7KV8 - chains C and c of the 6 polymer chains in the assembly; structure by electron microscopy, 2.50 A resolution.

Chain C:
Protein: Envelope protein E
Organism: Dengue virus 2
UniProtKB: A0A1X9PLJ6 (A0A1X9PLJ6_9FLAV); residues 1-495 here correspond to UniProt positions 281-775 (UniProt number = residue number + 280)
Sequence (495 residues; each row starts with the number of its first residue):
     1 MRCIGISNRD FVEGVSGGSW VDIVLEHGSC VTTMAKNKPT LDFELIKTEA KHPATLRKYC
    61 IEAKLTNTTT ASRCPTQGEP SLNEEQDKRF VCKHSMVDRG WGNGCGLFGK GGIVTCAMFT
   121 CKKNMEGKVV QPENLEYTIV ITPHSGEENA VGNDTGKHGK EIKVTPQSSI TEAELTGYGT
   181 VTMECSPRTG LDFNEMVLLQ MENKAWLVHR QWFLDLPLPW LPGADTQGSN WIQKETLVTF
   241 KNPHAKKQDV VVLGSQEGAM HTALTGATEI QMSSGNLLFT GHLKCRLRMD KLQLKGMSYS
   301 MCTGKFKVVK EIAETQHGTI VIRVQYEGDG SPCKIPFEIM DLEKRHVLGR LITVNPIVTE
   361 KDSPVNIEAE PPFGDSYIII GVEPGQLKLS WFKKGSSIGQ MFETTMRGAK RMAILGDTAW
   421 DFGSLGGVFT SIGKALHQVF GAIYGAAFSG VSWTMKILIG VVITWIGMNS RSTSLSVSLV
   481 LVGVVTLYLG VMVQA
Unresolved in the structure: 471-472
Disulfide bonds: C92-C116, C185-C285, C302-C333
Glycans and other covalent adducts: N-acetylglucosamine (NAG) linked to N67, N153
From the paper describing this entry:
  - post-translational modification sites: N67
  - binding site for the ligand 6OU: R411, F422
  - binding site for the ligand 1Q0: H437, G441, Y444, L489
  - mutagenesis - R411A, W420A, H437A, G441A, Y444A, F448A, L489A: abolished growth
  - mutagenesis - F422A: decreased growth

Chain c:
Protein: Matrix protein M
Organism: Dengue virus 2
UniProtKB: A0A7D0JW86 (A0A7D0JW86_9FLAV); residues 90-164 here correspond to UniProt positions 206-280 (UniProt number = residue number + 116)
Sequence (75 residues; each row starts with the number of its first residue):
    90 SVALVPHVGM GLETRTETWM SSEGAWKHAQ RIETWVLRHP GFTIMAAILA YTIGTTYFQR
   150 VLIFILLTAV APSMT

Interface between chain C and chain c:
Residue-residue contacts (71):
  N8(C) - R104(c)
  E26(C) - R104(c)  salt bridge
  S29(C) - R104(c)
  L191(C) - T103(c)
  M196(C) - L101(c)  hydrophobic
  K204(C) - W108(c)
  W206(C) - W108(c)
  V208(C) - H96(c)
  V208(C) - L101(c)
  H209(C) - H96(c)  hydrogen bond (backbone-side chain)
  H209(C) - M99(c)
  H209(C) - L101(c)
  W212(C) - V94(c)  hydrogen bond (side chain-backbone)
  W212(C) - P95(c)  hydrogen bond (side chain-backbone)
  W212(C) - H96(c)
  W212(C) - M99(c)  hydrophobic
  L216(C) - V91(c)  hydrophobic
  P217(C) - V91(c)
  L218(C) - V91(c)  hydrophobic
  A259(C) - S90(c)
  A259(C) - V91(c)
  A259(C) - A92(c)
  M260(C) - V91(c)  hydrophobic
  H261(C) - W108(c)  hydrogen bond (backbone-side chain)
  H261(C) - M109(c)
  T262(C) - A92(c)
  T262(C) - P95(c)
  T262(C) - M109(c)
  A263(C) - V91(c)
  A263(C) - P95(c)
  A263(C) - H96(c)  hydrogen bond (backbone-backbone)
  L264(C) - W108(c)
  T265(C) - T107(c)
  T265(C) - W108(c)  hydrogen bond (backbone-backbone)
  T265(C) - M109(c)  hydrogen bond (backbone-backbone)
  T265(C) - G113(c)
  G266(C) - H96(c)
  G266(C) - T107(c)
  A267(C) - H96(c)
  A267(C) - T107(c)
  A267(C) - W108(c)  hydrogen bond (backbone-backbone)
  T268(C) - T107(c)
  E269(C) - W108(c)
  F279(C) - T105(c)  hydrogen bond (backbone-side chain)
  T280(C) - T103(c)  hydrogen bond
  T280(C) - T105(c)  hydrogen bond
  G281(C) - T103(c)
  K410(C) - R104(c)
  R411(C) - R104(c)
  I414(C) - T103(c)
  I414(C) - R104(c)
  S449(C) - G98(c)
  G450(C) - V97(c)
  G450(C) - G98(c)  hydrogen bond (backbone-backbone)
  V451(C) - G98(c)
  S452(C) - V97(c)
  W453(C) - A114(c)  hydrogen bond (side chain-backbone)
  W453(C) - W115(c)  hydrophobic
  L458(C) - L151(c)  hydrophobic
  L458(C) - L155(c)  hydrophobic
  V462(C) - L151(c)  hydrophobic
  W465(C) - F147(c)
  V493(C) - E102(c)
  Q494(C) - E102(c)  hydrogen bond (backbone-side chain)
  Q494(C) - T103(c)  hydrogen bond (side chain-backbone)
  Q494(C) - T105(c)  hydrogen bond (side chain-backbone)
  Q494(C) - E106(c)
  Q494(C) - T107(c)  hydrogen bond (side chain-backbone)
  Q494(C) - S110(c)
  A495(C) - V97(c)
  A495(C) - E102(c)  hydrogen bond (backbone-side chain)
Other interface residues (no listed pair), chain C (44 interface residues in all): H27, Q256, M492

Summary:
44 residues of chain C face 25 of chain c across their interface; the contacts include 18 hydrogen bonds and 1
salt bridge. Polar pairs include E26(C)-R104(c), H209(C)-H96(c) and W212(C)-V94(c). The paper reports a
binding site for the ligand 1Q0 at H437(C), G441(C) and Y444(C) among others; R411A, W420A and H437A of chain
C, among others, abolish growth; 8 substitutions were tested in all.
Chain C is Envelope protein E and chain c is Matrix protein M, both from Dengue virus 2; the structure,
Chimeric flavivirus between Binjari virus and Dengue virus serotype-2, was determined by electron microscopy
(same publication as 7KV9, 7KVA and 7KVB).
